Entry 7Y5N (electron microscopy, 3.45 A resolution); this record covers chains C and D of the 3 polymer chains in the assembly.

# Chain C (and D)
Protein: Pappalysin-1
Organism: Homo sapiens
Notes: EC 3.4.24.79; chain D of this document is another copy of the same molecule, construct and numbering; everything in this record applies to it too
UniProtKB: Q13219 (PAPP1_HUMAN); residues 1-1547 here correspond to UniProt positions 81-1627 (UniProt number = residue number + 80)
Amino-acid sequence (1547 residues; each row starts with the number of its first residue):
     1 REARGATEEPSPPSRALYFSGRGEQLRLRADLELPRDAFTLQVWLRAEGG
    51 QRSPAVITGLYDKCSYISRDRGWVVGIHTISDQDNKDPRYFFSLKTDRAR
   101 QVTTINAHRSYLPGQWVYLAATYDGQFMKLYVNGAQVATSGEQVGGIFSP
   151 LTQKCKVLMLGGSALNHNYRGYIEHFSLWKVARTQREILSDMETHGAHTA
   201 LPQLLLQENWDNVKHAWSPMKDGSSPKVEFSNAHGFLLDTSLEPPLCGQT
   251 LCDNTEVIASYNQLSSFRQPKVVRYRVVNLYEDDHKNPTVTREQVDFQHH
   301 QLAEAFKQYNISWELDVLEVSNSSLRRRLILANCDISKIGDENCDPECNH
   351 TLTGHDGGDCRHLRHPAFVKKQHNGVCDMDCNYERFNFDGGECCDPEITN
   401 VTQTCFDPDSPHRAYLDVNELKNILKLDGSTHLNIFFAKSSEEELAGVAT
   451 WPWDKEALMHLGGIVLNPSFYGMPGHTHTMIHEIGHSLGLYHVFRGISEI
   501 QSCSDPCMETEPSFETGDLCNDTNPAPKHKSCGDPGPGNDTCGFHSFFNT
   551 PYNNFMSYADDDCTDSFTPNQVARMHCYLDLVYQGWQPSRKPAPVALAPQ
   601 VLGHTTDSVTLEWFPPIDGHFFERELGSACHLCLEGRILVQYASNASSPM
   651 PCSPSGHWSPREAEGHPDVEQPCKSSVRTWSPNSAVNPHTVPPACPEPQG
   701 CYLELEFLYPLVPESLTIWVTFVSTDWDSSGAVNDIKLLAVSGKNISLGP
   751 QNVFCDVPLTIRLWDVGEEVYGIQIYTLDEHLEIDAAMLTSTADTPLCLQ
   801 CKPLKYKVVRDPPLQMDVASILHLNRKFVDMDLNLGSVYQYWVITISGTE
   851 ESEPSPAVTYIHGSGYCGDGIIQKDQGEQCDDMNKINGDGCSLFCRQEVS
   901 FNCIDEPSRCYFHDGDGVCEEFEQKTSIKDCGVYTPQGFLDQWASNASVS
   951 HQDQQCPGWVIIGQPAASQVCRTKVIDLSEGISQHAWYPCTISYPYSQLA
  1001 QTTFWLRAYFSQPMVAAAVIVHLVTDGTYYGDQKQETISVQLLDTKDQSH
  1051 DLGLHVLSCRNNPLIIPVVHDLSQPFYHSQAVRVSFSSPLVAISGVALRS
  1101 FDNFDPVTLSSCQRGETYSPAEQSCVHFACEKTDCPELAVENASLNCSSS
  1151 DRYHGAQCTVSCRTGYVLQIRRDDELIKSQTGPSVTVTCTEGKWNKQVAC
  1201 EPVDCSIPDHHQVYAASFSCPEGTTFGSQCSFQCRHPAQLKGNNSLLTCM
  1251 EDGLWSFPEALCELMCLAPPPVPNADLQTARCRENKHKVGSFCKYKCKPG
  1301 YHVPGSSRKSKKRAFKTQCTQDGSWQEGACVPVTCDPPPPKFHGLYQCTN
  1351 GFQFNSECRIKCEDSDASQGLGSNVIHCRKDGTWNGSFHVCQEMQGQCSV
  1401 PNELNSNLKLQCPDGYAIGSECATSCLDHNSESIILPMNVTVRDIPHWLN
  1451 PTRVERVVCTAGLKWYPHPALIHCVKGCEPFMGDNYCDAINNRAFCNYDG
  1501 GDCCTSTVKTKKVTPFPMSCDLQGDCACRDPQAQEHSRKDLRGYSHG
Unresolved in the structure: 1-12, 1128-1547 (chain D: 1-1134, 1363-1370, 1391-1399, 1540-1547)
Disulfides: Cys-64/Cys-155, Cys-247/Cys-507, Cys-252/Cys-577, Cys-334/Cys-348, Cys-344/Cys-360, Cys-377/Cys-393, Cys-394/Cys-405, Cys-503/Cys-542, Cys-532/Cys-563, Cys-630/Cys-801, Cys-633/Cys-798, Cys-673/Cys-755, Cys-695/Cys-701, Cys-867/Cys-895, Cys-880/Cys-891, Cys-903/Cys-910, Cys-919/Cys-931, Cys-956/Cys-990, Cys-971/Cys-1059, Cys-1112/Cys-1125
Covalent attachments: N-acetylglucosamine (NAG) linked to Asn-310, Asn-322, Asn-349, Asn-400, Asn-521, Asn-539, Asn-645, Asn-745, Asn-825, Asn-946
Bound ions: Ca2+ site 1: Lys-338, Asp-341, Asn-343, Asp-345, Asp-356; Ca2+ site 2: Val-376, Asp-389, Glu-392; Zn2+: His-482, His-486, His-492; Ca2+ site 3: Glu-509, Asp-518, Cys-520, Thr-523; Ca2+ site 4: Asp-668, Arg-678, Asp-785; Ca2+ site 5: Tyr-866, Asp-869, Ile-871, Gln-873, Glu-878, Asp-881; Ca2+ site 6: Asn-884, Ile-886, Cys-891; Ca2+ site 7: His-913, Val-918, Glu-923, Asp-930
Swiss-Prot annotation at these positions:
  - active site: Glu-483
  - binding site (Zn(2+)): His-482, His-486, His-492
  - glycosylation (N-linked (GlcNAc...) asparagine): Asn-310, Asn-322, Asn-349, Asn-400, Asn-521, Asn-539, Asn-645, Asn-745, Asn-946, Asn-1142, Asn-1146, Asn-1243, Asn-1385, Asn-1439
Reported in the primary citation:
  - catalytic residues: Glu-483 (citing earlier work)
  - self-association interface (contacts with another copy of this molecule): Arg-98, Phe-1257
  - mutagenesis - C1130S: unchanged catalytic activity on IGFBP4/IGF-2
  - mutagenesis - C1130S: abolished binding to homodimer

# Chain C / chain D interface
Pairs across the interface (25; chain C residue first):
  Tyr-66(C) with Gln-1321(D), hydrogen bond (backbone-side chain)
  Ile-67(C) with Tyr-1214(D), hydrophobic; Gln-1321(D)
  Ser-68(C) with His-1211(D), hydrogen bond (side chain-backbone)
  Asp-97(C) with Phe-1257(D)
  Arg-98(C) with Gln-1212(D); Met-1250(D); Asp-1252(D), salt bridge; Leu-1254(D), hydrogen bond (side chain-backbone); Trp-1255(D), hydrogen bond (side chain-backbone); Phe-1257(D)
  Ala-99(C) with Leu-1254(D), hydrophobic
  Arg-100(C) with Ser-1206(D); Leu-1254(D)
  Val-144(C) with Asp-1252(D)
  Gly-146(C) with Phe-1257(D)
  Phe-148(C) with Phe-1257(D), hydrophobic
  Ser-149(C) with Phe-1257(D)
  Leu-151(C) with Pro-1258(D); Glu-1259(D); Ala-1260(D); Leu-1261(D), hydrophobic
  Trp-727(C) with Lys-1511(D), hydrogen bond (backbone-side chain)
  Glu-1122(C) with His-1154(D), salt bridge; Glu-1191(D)
Also at the interface, not in a pair above, chain C (20 interface residues in all): Ser-65, Gly-145, Ile-147, Asp-726, Asp-728, Ser-729
Also at the interface, not in a pair above, chain D (20 interface residues in all): Ser-1256, Val-1289, Thr-1505

# Overview
The chain C/chain D interface involves 20 residues from each chain, with 5 hydrogen bonds and 2 salt bridges.
Polar pairs include Arg-98(C)/Asp-1252(D), Glu-1122(C)/His-1154(D) and Tyr-66(C)/Gln-1321(D). Covalently
linked N-acetylglucosamine: at Asn-310(C), Asn-322(C), Asn-349(C), Asn-400(C), Asn-521(C) and Asn-539(C) and 4
more. The paper reports the catalytic residue Glu-483(C); C1130S of chain C abolishes binding to homodimer.
Both chains are Pappalysin-1 (Homo sapiens). Entry 7Y5N (Structure of 1:1 PAPP-A.ProMBP complex(half map)) was
determined by electron microscopy, deposited together with 7Y5Q, 8HGG and 8HGH.
